7UM0 - chains c and D of the 6 polymer chains in the assembly; structure by electron microscopy, 3.80 A resolution.

Chain c:
Name: DNA-directed RNA polymerase beta subunit
Source organism: Bacillus phage AR9
Reference sequence: A0A172JI16 (A0A172JI16_9CAUD); numbering as in UniProt (aligned over 1-496)
Chain sequence (496 residues; each row starts with the number of its first residue):
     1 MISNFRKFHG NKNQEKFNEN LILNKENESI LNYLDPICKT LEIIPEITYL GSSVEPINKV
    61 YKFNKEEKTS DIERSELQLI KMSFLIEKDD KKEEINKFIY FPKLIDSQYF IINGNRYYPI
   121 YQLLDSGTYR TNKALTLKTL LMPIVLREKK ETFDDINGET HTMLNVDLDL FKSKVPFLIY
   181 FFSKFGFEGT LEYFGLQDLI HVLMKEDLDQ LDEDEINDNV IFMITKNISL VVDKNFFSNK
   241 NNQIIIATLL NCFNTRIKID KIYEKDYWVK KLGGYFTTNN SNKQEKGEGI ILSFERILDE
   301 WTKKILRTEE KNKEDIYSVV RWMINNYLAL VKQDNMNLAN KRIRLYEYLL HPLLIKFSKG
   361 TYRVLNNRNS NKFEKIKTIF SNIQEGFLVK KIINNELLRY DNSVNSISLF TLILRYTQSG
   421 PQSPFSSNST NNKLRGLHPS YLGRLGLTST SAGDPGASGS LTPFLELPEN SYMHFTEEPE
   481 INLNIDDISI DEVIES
Disordered / not traced: 485-496

Chain D:
Name: DNA-directed RNA polymerase
Source organism: Bacillus phage AR9
Notes: EC 2.7.7.6
Reference sequence: A0A172JI62 (A0A172JI62_9CAUD); residues 1-631 here = UniProt positions 1-631
Chain sequence (631 residues; numbered 1 to 631; the number before each row is that of its first residue):
     1 MEKTYNLNDI LLSNEYEKIK EDIKEEIIND MASKKVKYSN TSEFAKNDFL KDEFIDLVVD
    61 GETYEITYGN LITLLIVARP FNHFKVPMTE DLLFDLSDLK EYQNYYTTLL EHFGYSNEIK
   121 SIIKDVISEL AIFSGDINVT FGNTVSIKSL IDLGNKVKRF RELLHYRLPN DEALEFNDIE
   181 AIIKKNLDEI MKILSETDNM LRYYIDSGAG INSKQFGQVL SLVGSKPDLF GKIIPYPINT
   241 SFLRGLDVRS FYINALGARK ALITNYQQVR NSGYLTRKIS MLLMDTKLID LDDCGSHENN
   301 YLSINVENKD VLKRFSKRSY LNNNGELVEI DINDESLIGQ VIKIPSPTTC ASNEGVCRKC
   361 YGKLFDINKD LNIGMIAVLL LTDPLTQRLL SAKHLLETRS SKIDWGTNFE ENFIVNRNLI
   421 YPKVYNGTVI IKEDDFKEDE ETEEQVFDTF TLKSGNRFIS ISSPMRLFLN KDLKKQLDES
   481 FYNIEEMQFE IPLNKLDEGD SFATFIMDNN ELSKPLREIK DLIETNKYIK DHNVNEVVNY
   541 FIYLLNESGI NIQSVHSELI IREMMKLDDS DRTQFKNDKM PDYEIFRITD ANLKGDSLSR
   601 SLLFEQVKKQ LTTLDYDTFN KTKSSILDKL L
Disordered / not traced: 1-2
Ion coordination: Zn2+: C294, C350, C360

Chain c / chain D interface:
Contacting residue pairs (18; chain c residue first):
  S427(c) with Y266(D), hydrogen bond; R270(D), hydrogen bond
  T430(c) with R270(D)
  R435(c) with R259(D), hydrogen bond (backbone-side chain); I263(D); Y266(D)
  G436(c) with L229(D)
  L437(c) with L229(D); Y252(D); R259(D)
  H438(c) with Y252(D), hydrogen bond (backbone-side chain)
  P439(c) with Y252(D)
  L447(c) with Y252(D), hydrophobic
  T450(c) with R259(D); L262(D)
  G453(c) with Y266(D)
  P455(c) with L262(D)
  G456(c) with R259(D)
Interface residues without a listed pair, chain c (16 interface residues in all): N428, K433, L442, T448
Interface residues without a listed pair, chain D (11 interface residues in all): F230, V248, F251, L256

Overview:
Chain c and chain D form an interface of 16 and 11 residues respectively, with 4 hydrogen bonds. Among the
polar pairs are S427(c)-Y266(D), S427(c)-R270(D) and R435(c)-R259(D). C294(D), C350(D) and C360(D) coordinate
Zn2+.
Here chain c is DNA-directed RNA polymerase beta subunit and chain D is DNA-directed RNA polymerase, both from
Bacillus phage AR9. Entry 7UM0 (Structure of the phage AR9 non-virion RNA polymerase holoenzyme in complex
with two DNA oligonucleotides containing ...) was determined by electron microscopy together with 7S00, 7S01
and 7UM1 from the same study.
